PDB entry 7U19 | electron microscopy, 3.70 A resolution | chains A and G of the 11 polymer chains in the assembly

[Chain A]
Molecule: Replication factor C subunit 1
From: Saccharomyces cerevisiae
UniProt: P38630 (RFC1_YEAST); numbering as in UniProt (aligned over 1-861)
Amino-acid sequence (861 residues; each row starts with the number of its first residue):
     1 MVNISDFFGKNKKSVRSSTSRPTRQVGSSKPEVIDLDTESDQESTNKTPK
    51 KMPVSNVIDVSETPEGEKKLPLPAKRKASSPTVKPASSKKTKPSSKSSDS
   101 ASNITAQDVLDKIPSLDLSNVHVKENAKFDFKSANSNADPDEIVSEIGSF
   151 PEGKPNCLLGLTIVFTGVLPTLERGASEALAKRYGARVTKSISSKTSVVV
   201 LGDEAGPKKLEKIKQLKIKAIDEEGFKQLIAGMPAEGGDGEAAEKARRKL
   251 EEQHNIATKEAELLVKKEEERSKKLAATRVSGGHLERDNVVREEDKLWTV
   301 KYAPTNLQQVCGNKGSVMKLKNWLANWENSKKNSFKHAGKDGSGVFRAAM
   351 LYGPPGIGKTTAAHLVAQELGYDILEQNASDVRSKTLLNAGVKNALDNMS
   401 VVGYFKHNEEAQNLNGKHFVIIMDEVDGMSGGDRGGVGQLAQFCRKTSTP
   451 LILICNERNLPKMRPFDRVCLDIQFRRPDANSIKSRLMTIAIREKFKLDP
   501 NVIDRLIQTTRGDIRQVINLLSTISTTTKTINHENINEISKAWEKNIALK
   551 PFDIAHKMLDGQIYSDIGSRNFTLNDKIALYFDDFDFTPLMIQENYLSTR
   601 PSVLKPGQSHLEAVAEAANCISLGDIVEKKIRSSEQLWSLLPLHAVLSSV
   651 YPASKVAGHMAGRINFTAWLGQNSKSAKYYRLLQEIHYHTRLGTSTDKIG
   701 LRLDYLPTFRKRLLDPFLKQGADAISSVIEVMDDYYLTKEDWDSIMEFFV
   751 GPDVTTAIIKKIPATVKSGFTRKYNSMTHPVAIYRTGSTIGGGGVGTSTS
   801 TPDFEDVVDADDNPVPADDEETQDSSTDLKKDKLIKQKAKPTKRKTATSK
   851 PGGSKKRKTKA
Unresolved in the structure: 1-148, 238, 278-289, 779-861
Curated features (UniProtKB/Swiss-Prot):
  - motif (Nuclear localization signal): Lys830 to Leu834, Lys855 to Lys860
  - binding site (ATP): Thr299, Cys311, Gly353 to Thr361, Asn456
  - modified residue: Thr38 (Phosphothreonine), Ser40 (Phosphoserine), Thr63 (Phosphothreonine)
  - mutagenesis: Asp427 (D427H: In cs mutant CDC44-2; causes cell cycle arrest), Gly436 (G436R: In cs mutant CDC44-3/4; causes cell cycle arrest), Gly512 (G512A: In cs mutant CDC44-9; no effect), Asp513 (D513N: In cs mutants CDC44-1/5/8 and CDC44-9; causes cell cycle arrest)
Ion coordination: Mg2+: Thr360 (together with ATP-gamma-S)
Ligand contacts: ATP-gamma-S (AGS; phosphothiophosphoric acid-adenylate ester): Thr299, Tyr302, Ala303, Pro304, Gln309, Val310, Cys311, Pro354, Pro355, Gly356, Ile357, Gly358, Lys359, Thr360, Thr361, Glu425, Asn456, Ile514, Arg515
What the authors report for this chain:
  - binding site for the 13-nt DNA strand: Arg174, Lys209, His556, Arg600, His659

[Chain G]
Molecule: Proliferating cell nuclear antigen
From: Saccharomyces cerevisiae
UniProt: P15873 (PCNA_YEAST); residue numbers follow UniProt; this construct covers 1-258
Amino-acid sequence (264 residues; numbered -5 to 258; the number before each row is that of its first residue; numbers below 1 keep their minus sign (Gly-5 is residue -5)):
    -5 GPHMASMLEAKFEEASLFKRIIDGFKDCVQLVNFQCKEDGIIAQAVDDSR
    45 VLLVSLEIGVEAFQEYRCDHPVTLGMDLTSLSKILRCGNNTDTLTLIADN
    95 TPDSIILLFEDTKKDRIAEYSLKLMDIDADFLKIEELQYDSTLSLPSSEF
   145 SKIVRDLSQLSDSINIMITKETIKFVADGDIGSGSVIIKPFVDMEHPETS
   195 IKLEMDQPVDLTFGAKYLLDIIKGSSLSDRVGIRLSSEAPALFQFDLKSG
   245 FLQFFLAPKFNDEE
Unresolved in the structure: -5 to 0, 256-258
Construct notes: expression tag (-5 to 0)
Curated features (UniProtKB/Swiss-Prot):
  - DNA-binding region: Arg61 to Arg80
  - cross-link (Glycyl lysine isopeptide (Lys-Gly)): Lys127 (interchain with G-Cter in SUMO), Lys164 (interchain with G-Cter in SUMO)

[How chain A and chain G interact]
Residue-residue contacts (39):
  Asp373(A) - Arg44(G)  salt bridge
  Ile374(A) - Arg44(G)
  Leu375(A) - Asp42(G)
  Asn394(A) - Lys210(G)
  Asn394(A) - Tyr211(G)
  Asp397(A) - Lys253(G)
  Asp397(A) - Phe254(G)  hydrogen bond (backbone-backbone)
  Asn398(A) - Val45(G)
  Asn398(A) - Ala251(G)  hydrogen bond (side chain-backbone)
  Asn398(A) - Pro252(G)
  Asn398(A) - Lys253(G)
  Asn398(A) - Phe254(G)
  Met399(A) - Val45(G)
  Met399(A) - Ala251(G)
  Met399(A) - Pro252(G)
  Met399(A) - Phe254(G)  hydrophobic
  Ser400(A) - Arg44(G)
  Val401(A) - Arg44(G)  hydrogen bond (backbone-backbone)
  Val401(A) - Val45(G)
  Val401(A) - Leu47(G)  hydrophobic
  Val401(A) - Phe249(G)
  Val401(A) - Ala251(G)  hydrophobic
  Val402(A) - Arg44(G)
  Tyr404(A) - Glu232(G)
  Tyr404(A) - Ala233(G)
  Tyr404(A) - Pro234(G)
  Phe405(A) - Leu126(G)  hydrophobic
  Phe405(A) - Lys127(G)
  Phe405(A) - Ile128(G)  hydrophobic
  Phe405(A) - Pro234(G)  hydrophobic
  Phe405(A) - Phe249(G)  hydrophobic
  Lys406(A) - Asp124(G)  salt bridge
  Lys406(A) - Leu126(G)
  His418(A) - Phe254(G)
  Phe419(A) - Ser43(G)
  Phe419(A) - Arg44(G)
  Phe419(A) - Val45(G)  hydrophobic
  Ser448(A) - Phe254(G)
  Thr449(A) - Phe254(G)
Also at the interface, not in a pair above, chain A (22 interface residues in all): Ala390, Gly391, Ala395, Leu396, Lys417
Also at the interface, not in a pair above, chain G (23 interface residues in all): Val40, Leu46, Gly208, Leu250

[In short]
22 residues of chain A face 23 of chain G across their interface; the contacts include 3 hydrogen bonds and 2
salt bridges. Polar pairs include Asp373(A)-Arg44(G), Lys406(A)-Asp124(G) and Asn398(A)-Ala251(G). Ligands of
chain A: ATP-gamma-S. From the paper: a binding site for the 13-nt DNA strand at Arg174(A), Lys209(A) and
His556(A) among others.
Chain A is Replication factor C subunit 1 and chain G is Proliferating cell nuclear antigen, both from
Saccharomyces cerevisiae; the structure, RFC:PCNA bound to nicked DNA, was determined by electron microscopy,
deposited together with 7U1A and 7U1P.
